Entry 4Y1L (X-ray diffraction, 2.70 A resolution); this record covers chains B and C of the 3 polymer chains in the assembly.

[Chain B]
Name: SUMO-conjugating enzyme UBC9
Organism: Homo sapiens
Notes: EC 6.3.2.-
UniProtKB: P63279 (UBC9_HUMAN); residues 1-158 here = UniProt positions 1-158
Sequence (158 residues; each row starts with the number of its first residue):
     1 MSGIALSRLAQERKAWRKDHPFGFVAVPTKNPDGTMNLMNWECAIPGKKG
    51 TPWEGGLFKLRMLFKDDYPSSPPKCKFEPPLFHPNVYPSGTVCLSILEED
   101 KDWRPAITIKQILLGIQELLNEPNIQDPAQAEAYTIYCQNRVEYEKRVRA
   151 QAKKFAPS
Not modelled in the structure: 158
Curated features (UniProtKB/Swiss-Prot):
  - region: Arg13 to Lys18 (Interaction with SUMO1)
  - active site: Cys93 (Glycyl thioester intermediate)
  - site: Ile4 (Interaction with RANBP2), Val25 (Interaction with RANBP2), Leu57 (Interaction with RANBP2), Asp100, Lys101 (Substrate binding)
  - modified residue: Ser2 (N-acetylserine), Lys65 (N6-acetyllysine), Ser71 (Phosphoserine)
  - cross-link (Glycyl lysine isopeptide (Lys-Gly)): Lys18 (interchain with G-Cter in SUMO2), Lys48 (interchain with G-Cter in SUMO2), Lys49 (interchain with G-Cter in SUMO1), Lys101 (interchain with G-Cter in SUMO2)
Reported in the primary citation:
  - catalytic residues: Cys93 (citing earlier work)
  - self-association interface (contacts with another copy of this molecule); pairs are residue here / residue on that copy: Gln126-Arg13, Asp127-Lys14, Ile125, Pro128, Tyr134, Thr135, Cys138

[Chain C]
Name: RWD domain-containing protein 3
Organism: Homo sapiens
UniProtKB: Q9Y3V2 (RWDD3_HUMAN), isoform Q9Y3V2-4; residues 9-120 here correspond to UniProt positions 2-113 (UniProt number = residue number - 7)
Sequence (113 residues; numbered 9 to 121; the number before each row is that of its first residue):
     9 AEPVQEELSVLAAIFCRPHEWEVLSRSETDGTVFRIHTKAEGFMDVDIPL
    59 ELVFHLPVNYPSCLPGISINSEQLTRAQCVTVKEKLLEQAESLLSEPMVH
   109 ELVLWIQENLRHA
Not modelled in the structure: 53-56
Construct notes: conflict Lys93 (Asn86 in Q9Y3V2), Glu116 (Gln109 in Q9Y3V2); expression tag (121)
Curated features (UniProtKB/Swiss-Prot):
  - region (Interaction with UBE2I/UBC9): Ala20 to Ile22, Val107 to Glu109

[Interface between chain B and chain C]
Contacting residue pairs - 15 pairs, chain B then chain C:
  Leu6(B) with Ala21(C); Ile22(C)
  Ser7(B) with Leu112(C)
  Ala10(B) with Ile22(C), hydrophobic; His108(C)
  Arg13(B) with Glu14(C), salt bridge
  Lys14(B) with Pro105(C)
  Arg17(B) with Glu10(C), salt bridge; Pro11(C); Glu14(C), salt bridge
  Lys30(B) with Ser17(C)
  Gly34(B) with Ser17(C)
  Thr35(B) with Ser17(C)
  Met36(B) with Ser17(C), hydrogen bond (backbone-side chain); Ala21(C)
Also at the interface, not in a pair above, chain B (12 interface residues in all): Gln11, Leu38
Also at the interface, not in a pair above, chain C (13 interface residues in all): Val18, Ala20, Cys24, Glu109
The authors on this interface:
  - interface residues, chain B: Leu6(B), Ser7(B), Ala10(B), Lys14(B), Arg17(B), Lys18(B), Thr35(B), Met36(B), Leu38(B)
  - interface residues, chain C: Glu14(C), Val18(C), Ala20(C), Ala21(C), Ile22(C), Val107(C), His108(C), Glu109(C), Leu112(C)

[Summary]
Chain B and chain C form an interface of 12 and 13 residues respectively, with 1 hydrogen bond and 3 salt
bridges. Among the polar pairs are Arg13(B)-Glu14(C), Arg17(B)-Glu10(C) and Arg17(B)-Glu14(C). From UniProt:
active-site residue Cys93(B) on chain B. From the paper: the catalytic residue Cys93(B); interface residues
Leu6(B), Ser7(B) and Glu14(C) among others.
Here chain B is SUMO-conjugating enzyme UBC9 and chain C is RWD domain-containing protein 3, both from Homo
sapiens. Entry 4Y1L (Ubc9 Homodimer The Missing Link in Poly-SUMO Chain Formation) was determined by X-ray
diffraction.
